PDB entry 2BE5 | X-ray diffraction, 2.40 A resolution | chains A and C of the 6 polymer chains in the assembly

== Chain A ==
Protein: DNA-directed RNA polymerase alpha chain
Source organism: Thermus thermophilus
Notes: EC 2.7.7.6
Reference sequence: Q9Z9H6 (RPOA_THETH); residue numbers follow UniProt; this construct covers 1-315
Amino-acid sequence (315 residues; row label = number of the first residue in the row):
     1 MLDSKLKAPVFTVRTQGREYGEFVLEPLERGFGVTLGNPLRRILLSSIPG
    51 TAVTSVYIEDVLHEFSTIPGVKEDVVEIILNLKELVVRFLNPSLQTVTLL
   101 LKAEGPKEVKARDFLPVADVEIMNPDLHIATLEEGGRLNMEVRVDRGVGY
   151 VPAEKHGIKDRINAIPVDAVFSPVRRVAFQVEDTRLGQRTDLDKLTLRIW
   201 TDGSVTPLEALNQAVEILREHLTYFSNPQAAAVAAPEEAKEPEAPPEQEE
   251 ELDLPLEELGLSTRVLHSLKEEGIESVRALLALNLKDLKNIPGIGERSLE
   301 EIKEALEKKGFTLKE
Not modelled in the structure: 230-315

== Chain C ==
Protein: DNA-directed RNA polymerase beta chain
Source organism: Thermus thermophilus
Notes: EC 2.7.7.6
Reference sequence: Q8RQE9 (RPOB_THET8); residues 1-1119 here = UniProt positions 1-1119
Amino-acid sequence (1119 residues; each row starts with the number of its first residue):
     1 MEIKRFGRIREVIPLPPLTEIQVESYRRALQADVPPEKRENVGIQAAFRE
    51 TFPIEEEDKGKGGLVLDFLEYRLGEPPFPQDECREKDLTYQAPLYARLQL
   101 IHKDTGLIKEDEVFLGHIPLMTEDGSFIINGADRVIVSQIHRSPGVYFTP
   151 DPARPGRYIASIIPLPKRGPWIDLEVEPNGVVSMKVNKRKFPLVLLLRVL
   201 GYDQETLARELGAYGELVQGLMDESVFAMRPEEALIRLFTLLRPGDPPKR
   251 DKAVAYVYGLIADPRRYDLGEAGRYKAEEKLGIRLSGRTLARFEDGEFKD
   301 EVFLPTLRYLFALTAGVPGHEVDDIDHLGNRRIRTVGELMTDQFRVGLAR
   351 LARGVRERMLMGSEDSLTPAKLVNSRPLEAAIREFFSRSQLSQFKDETNP
   401 LSSLRHKRRISALGPGGLTRERAGFDVRDVHRTHYGRICPVETPEGANIG
   451 LITSLAAYARVDELGFIRTPYRRVVGGVVTDEVVYMTATEEDRYTIAQAN
   501 TPLEGNRIAAERVVARRKGEPVIVSPEEVEFMDVSPKQVFSVNTNLIPFL
   551 EHDDANRALMGSNMQTQAVPLIRAQAPVVMTGLEERVVRDSLAALYAEED
   601 GEVAKVDGNRIVVRYEDGRLVEYPLRRFYRSNQGTALDQRPRVVVGQRVR
   651 KGDLLADGPASENGFLALGQNVLVAIMPFDGYNFEDAIVISEELLKRDFY
   701 TSIHIERYEIEARDTKLGPERITRDIPHLSEAALRDLDEEGVVRIGAEVK
   751 PGDILVGRTSFKGESEPTPEERLLRSIFGEKARDVKDTSLRVPPGEGGIV
   801 VRTVRLRRGDPGVELKPGVREVVRVYVAQKRKLQVGDKLANRHGNKGVVA
   851 KILPVEDMPHLPDGTPVDVILNPLGVPSRMNLGQILETHLGLAGYFLGQR
   901 YISPIFDGAKEPEIKELLAQAFEVYFGKRKGEGFGVDKREVEVLRRAEKL
   951 GLVTPGKTPEEQLKELFLQGKVVLYDGRTGEPIEGPIVVGQMFIMKLYHM
  1001 VEDKMHARSTGPYSLITQQPLGGKAQFGGQRFGEMEVWALEAYGAAHTLQ
  1051 EMLTLKSDDIEGRNAAYEAIIKGEDVPEPSVPESFRVLVKELQALALDVQ
  1101 TLDEKDNPVDIFEGLASKR
Ion coordination: Mg2+: Glu685 (together with tagetitoxin) (shared with 1 residue of chain D)
Ligand contacts: tagetitoxin (TGT): Arg557, Glu685, Ser878, Arg879

== How chain A and chain C interact ==
Residue-residue contacts - 81 pairs, chain A then chain C:
  Glu22(A) - Glu932(C)
  Glu22(A) - Phe934(C)
  Arg30(A) - Lys938(C)
  Gly31(A) - Arg939(C)
  Val34(A) - Arg939(C)
  Val34(A) - Glu981(C)
  Asn38(A) - Gly977(C)
  Asn38(A) - Arg978(C)
  Asn38(A) - Thr979(C)
  Asn38(A) - Gly980(C)  hydrogen bond (side chain-backbone)
  Arg41(A) - His860(C)  hydrogen bond
  Arg41(A) - Gly864(C)  hydrogen bond (side chain-backbone)
  Arg41(A) - Pro866(C)
  Arg42(A) - Glu856(C)  salt bridge
  Arg42(A) - Asp857(C)  salt bridge
  Arg42(A) - Gly977(C)
  Arg42(A) - Arg978(C)
  Ser46(A) - Glu856(C)
  Leu62(A) - Ile745(C)
  Leu62(A) - Gly746(C)
  His63(A) - Ile745(C)
  His63(A) - Gly746(C)
  His63(A) - Val800(C)
  His63(A) - Val801(C)
  Glu64(A) - Lys830(C)  salt bridge
  Phe65(A) - Phe628(C)
  Phe65(A) - Ile799(C)  hydrophobic
  Phe65(A) - Val801(C)  hydrophobic
  Phe65(A) - Ala828(C)
  Phe65(A) - Lys830(C)
  Thr67(A) - Gly608(C)
  Thr67(A) - Asn609(C)  hydrogen bond
  Thr67(A) - Arg627(C)
  Pro69(A) - Asp607(C)
  Gly70(A) - Asp607(C)  hydrogen bond (backbone-side chain)
  Val71(A) - Asp607(C)
  Val71(A) - Gly608(C)  hydrogen bond (backbone-backbone)
  Lys72(A) - Val606(C)
  Lys72(A) - Asp607(C)
  Lys72(A) - Gly608(C)
  Lys72(A) - Pro641(C)
  Lys72(A) - Val643(C)  hydrogen bond (side chain-backbone)
  Val76(A) - Phe628(C)  hydrophobic
  Glu77(A) - Arg640(C)  salt bridge
  Leu80(A) - Arg573(C)
  Leu80(A) - Asp698(C)
  Lys83(A) - Asp698(C)  salt bridge
  Lys83(A) - Lys830(C)
  Glu133(A) - Lys605(C)
  Glu133(A) - Val606(C)  hydrogen bond (side chain-backbone)
  Glu133(A) - Asp607(C)  hydrogen bond (side chain-backbone)
  Glu133(A) - Arg610(C)  salt bridge
  Tyr150(A) - Leu695(C)  hydrogen bond (side chain-backbone)
  Tyr150(A) - Lys696(C)
  Tyr150(A) - Lys832(C)  hydrogen bond
  Pro152(A) - Lys832(C)
  Glu154(A) - Lys832(C)  salt bridge
  Ile162(A) - Arg744(C)
  Asp168(A) - Asp698(C)
  Asp168(A) - Lys830(C)  salt bridge
  Arg176(A) - Asp863(C)  salt bridge
  Val177(A) - Gly864(C)
  Ala178(A) - Gly864(C)
  Phe179(A) - Pro862(C)
  Gln180(A) - Pro862(C)
  Gln180(A) - Arg929(C)
  Gln180(A) - Phe934(C)
  Gln180(A) - Asp937(C)
  Val181(A) - Val936(C)
  Val181(A) - Asp937(C)  hydrogen bond (backbone-side chain)
  Val181(A) - Lys938(C)
  Glu182(A) - Phe934(C)
  Glu182(A) - Gly935(C)  hydrogen bond (side chain-backbone)
  Glu182(A) - Val936(C)
  Asp183(A) - Lys938(C)
  Leu192(A) - Lys938(C)  hydrogen bond (backbone-side chain)
  Asp193(A) - Lys938(C)  salt bridge
  Asp193(A) - Arg939(C)  salt bridge
  Thr196(A) - Phe934(C)
  Arg198(A) - Glu932(C)  salt bridge
  Arg198(A) - Phe934(C)
Also at the interface, not in a pair above, chain A (43 interface residues in all): Leu45, Ile68, Asp74, Ile79
Also at the interface, not in a pair above, chain C (51 interface residues in all): Asp638, Arg642, Val644, Ile703, Gln829, Val855, Gly933

== Overview ==
43 residues of chain A and 51 residues of chain C are in contact; the contacts include 14 hydrogen bonds and
12 salt bridges. Among the polar pairs are Arg42(A)-Glu856(C), Arg42(A)-Asp857(C) and Glu64(A)-Lys830(C).
Bound to chain C: tagetitoxin.
Chain A is DNA-directed RNA polymerase alpha chain and chain C is DNA-directed RNA polymerase beta chain, both
from Thermus thermophilus; the structure, Crystal structure of the T. Thermophilus RNA polymerase holoenzyme
in complex with inhibitor tagetitoxin, was determined by X-ray diffraction.
